PDB entry 4N1E | X-ray diffraction, 2.23 A resolution | chains B and I of the 3 polymer chains in the assembly

Chain B:
Molecule: immunoglobulin variable light chain domain
Organism: Homo sapiens
Sequence (109 residues; row label = number of the first residue in the row):
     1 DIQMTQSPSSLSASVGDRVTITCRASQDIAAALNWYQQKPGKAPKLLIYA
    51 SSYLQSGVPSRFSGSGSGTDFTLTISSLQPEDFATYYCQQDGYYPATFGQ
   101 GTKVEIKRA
Not modelled in the structure: 108-109
Disulfides: C23-C88

Chain I:
Molecule: Lysozyme C
Organism: Gallus gallus
Notes: EC 3.2.1.17
Reference sequence: P00698 (LYSC_CHICK); residues 1-129 here correspond to UniProt positions 19-147 (UniProt number = residue number + 18)
Sequence (129 residues; row label = number of the first residue in the row):
     1 KVFGRCELAAAMKRHGLDNYRGYSLGNWVCAAKFESNFNTQATNRNTDGS
    51 TDYGILQINSRWWCNDGRTPGSRNLCNIPCSALLSSDITASVNCAKKIVS
   101 DGNGMNAWVAWRNRCKGTDVQAWIRGCRL
Not modelled in the structure: 128-129
Swiss-Prot annotation at these positions:
  - active site: E35, D52
  - binding site (substrate): D101
Disulfides: C6-C127, C30-C115, C64-C80, C76-C94

Interface between chain B and chain I:
Contacting residue pairs (18; chain B residue first):
  D28(B) - R114(I)  salt bridge
  I29(B) - R114(I)
  A30(B) - R114(I)
  A31(B) - N37(I)
  Y49(B) - V2(I)  hydrophobic
  Y49(B) - K33(I)  hydrogen bond
  Y49(B) - N37(I)  hydrogen bond (side chain-backbone)
  Y49(B) - F38(I)
  A50(B) - N37(I)
  D91(B) - K33(I)  salt bridge
  D91(B) - W123(I)
  G92(B) - F34(I)
  G92(B) - W123(I)
  Y93(B) - F34(I)
  Y93(B) - R114(I)  hydrogen bond
  Y94(B) - R5(I)
  Y94(B) - A122(I)  hydrogen bond (side chain-backbone)
  Y94(B) - W123(I)
Also at the interface, not in a pair above, chain B (11 interface residues in all): A32

In short:
The interface between chain B and chain I involves 11 residues on one side and 9 on the other; the contacts
include 4 hydrogen bonds and 2 salt bridges. Polar pairs include D28(B)-R114(I), D91(B)-K33(I) and
Y49(B)-K33(I).
Here chain B is immunoglobulin variable light chain domain (Homo sapiens) and chain I is Lysozyme C (Gallus
gallus). Entry 4N1E (Structural evidence for antigen receptor evolution) was determined by X-ray diffraction,
deposited together with 4N1C.
